Entry 3PXB (X-ray diffraction, 2.50 A resolution); this record covers chain A.

== Chain A ==
Name: Breast cancer type 1 susceptibility protein
From: Homo sapiens
Notes: EC 6.3.2.-; fragment: BRCT domain
UniProt: P38398 (BRCA1_HUMAN); residues 1646-1859 here = UniProt positions 1646-1859
Amino-acid sequence (214 residues; numbered 1646 to 1859; the number before each row is that of its first residue):
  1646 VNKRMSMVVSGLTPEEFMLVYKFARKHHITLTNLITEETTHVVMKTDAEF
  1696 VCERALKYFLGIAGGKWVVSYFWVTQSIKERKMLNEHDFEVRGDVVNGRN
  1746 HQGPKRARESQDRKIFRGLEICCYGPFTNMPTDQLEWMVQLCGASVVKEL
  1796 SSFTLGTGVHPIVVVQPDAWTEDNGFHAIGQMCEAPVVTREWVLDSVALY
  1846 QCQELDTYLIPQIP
Unresolved in the structure: 1646-1648, 1817-1819
Sequence notes: engineered mutation Ala-1700 (Thr in P38398)
Ion coordination: Ni2+ near His-1805 (its only coordinating residue here)
Curated features (UniProtKB/Swiss-Prot):
  - natural variant: Ser-1651 (S1651F: In BC; uncertain significance; S1651P: In BC; uncertain significance), Ser-1655 (S1655F: In BC; uncertain significance), Thr-1685 (T1685A: In BC; T1685I: In BROVCA1), His-1686 (H1686Q: In BC; uncertain significance; H1686R: In BC; uncertain significance), Val-1688 (deletion: In BC; uncertain significance), Met-1689 (M1689R: In BC; uncertain significance), Lys-1690 (K1690Q: In some patients with sporadic breast cancer; uncertain significance), Thr-1691 (T1691I: In BC; uncertain significance), Asp-1692 (D1692N: In ovarian cancer; uncertain significance), Cys-1697 (C1697R: In OC), Arg-1699 (R1699Q: In BC; R1699W: In BC, OC and FANCS), Gly-1706 (G1706A: In BC; G1706E: In BC), 26 further natural variant entries in UniProt
  - mutagenesis: Ser-1655 (S1655A: Abolishes interaction with BRIP1), Gly-1656 (G1656D: No effect on affinity for a BRIP1 phosphopeptide), Phe-1662 (F1662S: Does not abolish ABRAXAS1 binding, but abolishes formation of a heterotetramer with ABRAXAS1), Met-1663 (M1663K: Does not abolish ABRAXAS1 binding, but abolishes formation of a heterotetramer with ABRAXAS1), Tyr-1666 (Y1666A: Does not abolish ABRAXAS1 binding, but impairs formation of a heterotetramer with ABRAXAS1), Arg-1670 (R1670E: Impairs formation of a heterotetramer with ABRAXAS1), Lys-1671 (K1671E: Impairs formation of a heterotetramer with ABRAXAS1), Lys-1702 (K1702M: Abolishes interaction with BRIP1), Gly-1738 (G1738E: Abolishes interaction with BRIP1), Ser-1755 (S1755A: No effect on in vitro phosphorylation by ATR), Arg-1835 (R1835P: Mildly reduces affinity for a BRIP1 phosphopeptide), Glu-1836 (E1836K: Slightly reduces affinity for a BRIP1 phosphopeptide)
What the authors report for this chain:
  - Ni2+ coordination: His-1673, His-1805
  - mutagenesis - T1700A (15-fold): decreased binding to BACH1-derived decapeptide
  - conformationally variable residues (side-chain flip): Ser-1655
  - mutagenesis - R1699W: decreased stability in response to GdmCl

== Summary ==
UniProt lists 12 mutagenesis sites. From the paper: T1700A reduces binding to BACH1-derived decapeptide; Ni2+
coordination by His-1673 and His-1805.
Chain A is Breast cancer type 1 susceptibility protein (Homo sapiens); the structure, Impact of BRCA1 BRCT
domain missense substitutions on phospho-peptide recognition: T1700A, was determined by X-ray diffraction
together with 3PXA, 3PXC, 3PXD and 3PXE from the same study.
